Entry 4BZK (electron microscopy, 40.00 A resolution (very low resolution: no residue pairs are listed; an interface is given only as per-side residue counts)); this record covers chains A and C of the 4 polymer chains in the assembly.

== Chain A (and C) ==
Protein: Protein transport protein SEC31
From: Saccharomyces cerevisiae
Notes: chain C of this document is another copy of the same molecule, construct and numbering; everything in this record applies to it too
UniProtKB: P38968 (SEC31_YEAST); numbering as in UniProt (aligned over 1-1273)
Chain sequence (1273 residues; each row starts with the number of its first residue):
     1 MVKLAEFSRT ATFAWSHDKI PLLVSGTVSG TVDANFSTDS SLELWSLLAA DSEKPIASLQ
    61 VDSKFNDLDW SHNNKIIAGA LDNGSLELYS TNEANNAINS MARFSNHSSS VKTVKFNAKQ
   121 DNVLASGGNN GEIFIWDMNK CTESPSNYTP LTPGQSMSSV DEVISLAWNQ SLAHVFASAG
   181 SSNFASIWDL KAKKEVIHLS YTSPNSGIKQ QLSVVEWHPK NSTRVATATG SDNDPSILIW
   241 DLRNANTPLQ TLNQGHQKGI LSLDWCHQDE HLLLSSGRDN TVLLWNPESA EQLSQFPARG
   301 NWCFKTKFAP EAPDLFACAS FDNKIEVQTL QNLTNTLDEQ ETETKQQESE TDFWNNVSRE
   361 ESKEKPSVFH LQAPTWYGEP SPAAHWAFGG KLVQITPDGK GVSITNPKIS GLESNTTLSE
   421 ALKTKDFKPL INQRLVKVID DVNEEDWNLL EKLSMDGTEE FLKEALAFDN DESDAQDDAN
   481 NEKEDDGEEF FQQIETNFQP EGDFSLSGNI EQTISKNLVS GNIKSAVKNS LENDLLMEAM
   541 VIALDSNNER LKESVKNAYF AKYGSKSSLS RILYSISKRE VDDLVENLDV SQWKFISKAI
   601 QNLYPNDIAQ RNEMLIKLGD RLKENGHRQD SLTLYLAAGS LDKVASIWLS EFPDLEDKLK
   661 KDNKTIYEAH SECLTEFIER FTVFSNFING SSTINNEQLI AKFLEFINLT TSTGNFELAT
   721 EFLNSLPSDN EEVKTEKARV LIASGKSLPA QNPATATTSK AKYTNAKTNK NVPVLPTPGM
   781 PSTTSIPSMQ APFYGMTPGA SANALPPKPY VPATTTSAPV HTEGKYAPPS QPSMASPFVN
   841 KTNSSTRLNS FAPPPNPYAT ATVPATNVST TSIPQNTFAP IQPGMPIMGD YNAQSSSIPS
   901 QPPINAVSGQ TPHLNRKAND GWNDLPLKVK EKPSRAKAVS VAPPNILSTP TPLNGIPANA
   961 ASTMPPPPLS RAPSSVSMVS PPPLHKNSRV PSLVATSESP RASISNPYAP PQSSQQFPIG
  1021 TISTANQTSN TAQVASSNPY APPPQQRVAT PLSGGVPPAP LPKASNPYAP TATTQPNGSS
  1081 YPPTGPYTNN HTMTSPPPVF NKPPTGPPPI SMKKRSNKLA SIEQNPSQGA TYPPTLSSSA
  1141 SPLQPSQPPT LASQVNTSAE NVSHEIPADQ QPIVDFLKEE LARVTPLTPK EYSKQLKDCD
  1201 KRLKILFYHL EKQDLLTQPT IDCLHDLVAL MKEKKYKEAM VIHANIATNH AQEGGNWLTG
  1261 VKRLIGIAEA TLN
Disordered / not traced: 1-4, 340-361, 470-494, 691-693, 746-1273 (chain C: 1-4, 340-361, 470-492, 691-693, 746-1273)
Differences from the reference sequence: conflict Ser367 (Thr in P38968)
Swiss-Prot annotation at these positions:
  - modified residue: Ser349 (Phosphoserine), Ser836 (Phosphoserine), Ser974 (Phosphoserine), Ser977 (Phosphoserine), Ser980 (Phosphoserine), Ser988 (Phosphoserine), Ser992 (Phosphoserine), Ser999 (Phosphoserine), Thr1050 (Phosphothreonine), Ser1053 (Phosphoserine)

== Chain A / chain C interface ==
At this resolution (40 A) residue pairs are not listed: 67 residues of chain A and 67 of chain C lie at the interface.

== Summary ==
The chain A/chain C interface involves 67 residues from each chain.
Both chains are Protein transport protein SEC31 (Saccharomyces cerevisiae). Entry 4BZK (The structure of the
COPII coat assembled on membranes) was determined by electron microscopy, deposited together with 4BZJ.
